7TIB - chains D and F of the 10 polymer chains in the assembly; structure by electron microscopy, 3.40 A resolution.

# Chain D
Molecule: Replication factor C subunit 2
From: Saccharomyces cerevisiae
Reference sequence: P40348 (RFC2_YEAST); residues 1-353 here = UniProt positions 1-353
Sequence (353 residues; row label = number of the first residue in the row):
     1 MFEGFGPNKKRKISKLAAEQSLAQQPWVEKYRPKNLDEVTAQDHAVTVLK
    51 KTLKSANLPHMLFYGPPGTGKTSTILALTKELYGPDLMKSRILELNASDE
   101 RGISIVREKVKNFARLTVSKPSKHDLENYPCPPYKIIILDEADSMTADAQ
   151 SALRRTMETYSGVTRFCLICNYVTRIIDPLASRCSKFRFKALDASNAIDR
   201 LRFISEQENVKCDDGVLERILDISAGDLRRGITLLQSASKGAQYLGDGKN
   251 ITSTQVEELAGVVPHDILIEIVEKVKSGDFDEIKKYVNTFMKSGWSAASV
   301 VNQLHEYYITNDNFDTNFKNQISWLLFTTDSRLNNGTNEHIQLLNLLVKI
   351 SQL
Disordered / not traced: 1-13
Metal / ion sites: Mg2+: Thr72 (together with ATP-gamma-S)
Small-molecule neighbours:
  - ATP-gamma-S (AGS; phosphothiophosphoric acid-adenylate ester), molecule 1: Trp27, Val28, Tyr31, Arg32, Pro33, Glu38, Val39, Thr40, Gln42, Pro66, Pro67, Gly68, Thr69, Gly70, Lys71, Thr72, Ser73, Glu141, Asn171, Leu192, Arg200, Leu228, Arg229, Ile232
  - ATP-gamma-S (AGS), molecule 2: Arg154, Glu158, Pro179, Ser182, Arg183
Curated features (UniProtKB/Swiss-Prot):
  - binding site (ATP): Val28, Arg32, Gly65 to Ser73, Asn171, Arg229
  - modified residue: Met1 (N-acetylmethionine)

# Chain F
Molecule: Proliferating cell nuclear antigen
From: Saccharomyces cerevisiae
Reference sequence: P15873 (PCNA_YEAST); residue numbers follow UniProt; this construct covers 1-258
Sequence (264 residues; each row starts with the number of its first residue; numbers below 1 keep their minus sign (Gly-5 is residue -5)):
    -5 GPHMASMLEAKFEEASLFKRIIDGFKDCVQLVNFQCKEDGIIAQAVDDSR
    45 VLLVSLEIGVEAFQEYRCDHPVTLGMDLTSLSKILRCGNNTDTLTLIADN
    95 TPDSIILLFEDTKKDRIAEYSLKLMDIDADFLKIEELQYDSTLSLPSSEF
   145 SKIVRDLSQLSDSINIMITKETIKFVADGDIGSGSVIIKPFVDMEHPETS
   195 IKLEMDQPVDLTFGAKYLLDIIKGSSLSDRVGIRLSSEAPALFQFDLKSG
   245 FLQFFLAPKFNDEE
Disordered / not traced: -5 to 0, 256-258
Differences from the reference sequence: expression tag (-5 to 0)
Curated features (UniProtKB/Swiss-Prot):
  - DNA-binding region: Arg61 to Arg80
  - cross-link (Glycyl lysine isopeptide (Lys-Gly)): Lys127 (interchain with G-Cter in SUMO), Lys164 (interchain with G-Cter in SUMO)

# Chain D / chain F interface
Contacting residue pairs (9; chain D residue first):
  Arg115(D) with Met119(F), hydrogen bond; Asp120(F), hydrogen bond (backbone-backbone)
  Leu116(D) with Lys117(F); Leu118(F); Met119(F), hydrophobic
  Thr117(D) with Leu118(F), hydrogen bond (backbone-backbone)
  Lys120(D) with Thr95(F); Asp97(F), hydrogen bond (backbone-side chain)
  Val163(D) with Asp120(F)
Also at the interface, not in a pair above, chain D (7 interface residues in all): Val118, Ser119
Also at the interface, not in a pair above, chain F (8 interface residues in all): Leu25, Asp71

# Overview
7 residues of chain D face 8 of chain F across their interface, with 4 hydrogen bonds. Among the polar pairs
are Arg115(D)-Met119(F), Lys120(D)-Asp97(F) and Arg115(D)-Asp120(F). Bound to chain D: ATP-gamma-S. Curated
annotation (UniProt) lists 13 ATP-binding residues on chain D.
Here chain D is Replication factor C subunit 2 and chain F is Proliferating cell nuclear antigen, both from
Saccharomyces cerevisiae. Entry 7TIB (Structure of the yeast clamp loader (Replication Factor C RFC) bound to
the open sliding clamp ...) was determined by electron microscopy, deposited together with 7THJ, 7THV, 7TI8,
7TIC, 7TID and 7TKU.
